PDB entry 4DRX | X-ray diffraction, 2.22 A resolution | chains B and F of the 3 polymer chains in the assembly

[Chain B]
Molecule: Tubulin beta chain
From: Ovis aries
UniProtKB: D0VWY9 (D0VWY9_SHEEP); the author numbering skips numbers that UniProt does not, so the offset changes along the chain: 1-42 = UniProt 1-42; 45-360 = UniProt 43-358; 369-441 = UniProt 359-431
Chain sequence (431 residues; each row starts with the number of its first residue; note: 10 numbers in that range are skipped by the numbering (no residue carries them; nothing is unmodelled there)):
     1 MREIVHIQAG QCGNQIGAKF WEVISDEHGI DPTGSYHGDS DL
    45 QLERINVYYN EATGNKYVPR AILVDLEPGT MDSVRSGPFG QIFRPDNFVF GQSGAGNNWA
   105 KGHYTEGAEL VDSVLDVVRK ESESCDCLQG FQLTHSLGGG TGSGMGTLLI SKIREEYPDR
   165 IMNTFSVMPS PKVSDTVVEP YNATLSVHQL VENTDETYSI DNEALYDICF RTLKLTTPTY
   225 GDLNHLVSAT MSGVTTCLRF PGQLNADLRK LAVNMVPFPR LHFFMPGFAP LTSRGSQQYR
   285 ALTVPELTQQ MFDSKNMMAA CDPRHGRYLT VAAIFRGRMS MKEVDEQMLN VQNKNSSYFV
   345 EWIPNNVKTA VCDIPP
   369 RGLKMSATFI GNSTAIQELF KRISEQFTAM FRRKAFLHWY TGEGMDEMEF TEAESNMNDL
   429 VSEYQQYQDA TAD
Unresolved in the structure: 55-61
Small-molecule neighbours: GTP (guanosine-5'-triphosphate): Gly10, Gln11, Cys12, Gln15, Ile16, Asp69, Gly98, Ala99, Gly100, Asn101, Asn102, Ser140, Gly142, Gly143, Gly144, Thr145, Gly146, Val171, Pro173, Val177, Ser178, Glu183, Asn206, Leu209, Tyr224, Leu227, Asn228

[Chain F]
Molecule: Designed ankyrin repeat protein (DARPIN) D1
From: Artificial gene
Notes: antibody fragment or engineered binder
Chain sequence (169 residues; numbered 1 to 169; the number before each row is that of its first residue):
     1 MRGSHHHHHH GSDLGKKLLE AARAGQDDEV RILMANGADV NATDASGLTP LHLAATYGHL
    61 EIVEVLLKHG ADVNAIDIMG STPLHLAALI GHLEIVEVLL KHGADVNAVD TWGDTPLHLA
   121 AIMGHLEIVE VLLKHGADVN AQDKFGKTAF DISIDNGNED LAEILQKLN
Unresolved in the structure: 1-12, 168-169

[How chain B and chain F interact]
Residue-residue contacts - 32 pairs, chain B then chain F:
  Pro175(B) - Met123(F)
  Pro175(B) - Gly124(F)
  Lys176(B) - Asn158(F)  hydrogen bond
  Lys176(B) - Asp160(F)  salt bridge
  Asp179(B) - His125(F)  salt bridge
  Val181(B) - Leu89(F)
  Val181(B) - Ile90(F)
  Val181(B) - Met123(F)
  Val181(B) - His125(F)
  Tyr210(B) - Asp160(F)
  Phe214(B) - Asp160(F)
  Arg215(B) - Glu159(F)  salt bridge
  Arg215(B) - Asp160(F)  salt bridge
  Arg390(B) - Asn156(F)
  Glu393(B) - Asn156(F)  hydrogen bond
  Gln394(B) - Ile122(F)  hydrogen bond (side chain-backbone)
  Ala397(B) - Ile122(F)  hydrophobic
  Met398(B) - Ile90(F)  hydrophobic
  Met398(B) - Met123(F)  hydrophobic
  Arg400(B) - Trp112(F)
  Arg400(B) - Asp114(F)  salt bridge
  Arg401(B) - Leu86(F)
  Arg401(B) - Leu89(F)
  Arg401(B) - Asp110(F)  salt bridge
  Arg401(B) - Trp112(F)
  Arg401(B) - Asp114(F)  salt bridge
  Arg401(B) - Leu119(F)
  Ala403(B) - Ile90(F)  hydrophobic
  Phe404(B) - Tyr57(F)  hydrogen bond (backbone-side chain)
  Phe404(B) - Ile90(F)  hydrophobic
  His406(B) - Arg23(F)  hydrogen bond
  His406(B) - Tyr57(F)
Other interface residues (no listed pair), chain B (19 interface residues in all): Pro184, Glu207
Other interface residues (no listed pair), chain F (20 interface residues in all): Thr56, Ser81, Ile152
Interface features reported in the paper:
  - interface residues, chain B: Val171(B)

[Summary]
19 residues of chain B and 20 residues of chain F are in contact; the contacts include 5 hydrogen bonds and 7
salt bridges. Among the polar pairs are Lys176(B)-Asp160(F), Asp179(B)-His125(F) and Arg215(B)-Glu159(F).
Bound to chain B: GTP. From the paper: the interface residue Val171(B).
Chain B is Tubulin beta chain (Ovis aries) and chain F is Designed ankyrin repeat protein (DARPIN) D1
(Artificial gene); the structure, GTP-Tubulin in complex with a DARPIN, was determined by X-ray diffraction.
